PDB entry 7N3M | X-ray diffraction, 1.70 A resolution | chain AAA

# Chain AAA
Molecule: Cholesterol 24-hydroxylase
Organism: Homo sapiens
Notes: EC 1.14.14.25
UniProtKB: Q9Y6A2 (CP46A_HUMAN); residue numbers follow UniProt; this construct covers 28-494
Amino-acid sequence (474 residues; numbered 21 to 494; the number before each row is that of its first residue):
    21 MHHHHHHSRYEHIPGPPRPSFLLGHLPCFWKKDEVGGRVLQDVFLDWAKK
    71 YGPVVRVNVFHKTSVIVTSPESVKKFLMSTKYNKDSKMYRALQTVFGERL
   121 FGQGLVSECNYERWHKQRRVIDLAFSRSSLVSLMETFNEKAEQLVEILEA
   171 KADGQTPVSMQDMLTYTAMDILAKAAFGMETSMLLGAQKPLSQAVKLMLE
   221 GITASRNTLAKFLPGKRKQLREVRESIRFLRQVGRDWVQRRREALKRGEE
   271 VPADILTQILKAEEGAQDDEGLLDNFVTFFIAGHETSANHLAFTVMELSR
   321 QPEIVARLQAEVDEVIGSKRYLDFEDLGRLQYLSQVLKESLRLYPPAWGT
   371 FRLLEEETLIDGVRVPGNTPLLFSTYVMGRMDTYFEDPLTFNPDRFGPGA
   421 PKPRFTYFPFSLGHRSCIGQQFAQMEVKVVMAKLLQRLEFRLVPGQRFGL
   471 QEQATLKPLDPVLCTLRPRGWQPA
Disordered / not traced: 21-27, 38-56, 228-235, 492-494
Sequence notes: initiating methionine (21); expression tag (22-27)
Swiss-Prot annotation at these positions:
  - binding site (heme): Cys-437
Ion coordination: heme Fe: Cys-437 (together with 05D)
Small-molecule neighbours:
  - 05D (N,N-dimethyl-1-[4-(4-methyl-1H-pyrazol-1-yl)pyridin-3-yl]piperidine-4-carboxamide): Phe-80, Met-108, Tyr-109, Leu-112, Phe-121, Val-126, Leu-219, Ile-222, Arg-226, Ile-301, Ala-302, Glu-305, Thr-306, Ala-367, Gly-369, Thr-370, Phe-371, Cys-437, Ala-474, Thr-475
  - heme (HEM): Lys-104, Tyr-109, Leu-125, Val-126, Trp-134, Arg-138, Phe-145, Leu-192, Ile-275, Thr-298, Phe-299, Ala-302, Gly-303, Thr-306, Ser-307, His-310, Pro-366, Ala-367, Gly-369, Thr-370, Arg-372, Pro-429, Phe-430, Ser-431, Arg-435, Ser-436, Cys-437, Ile-438, Gly-439, Phe-442, Ala-443, Glu-446

# Overview
Chain AAA binds heme and compound 05D. UniProt lists heme-binding residue Cys-437.
Chain AAA is Cholesterol 24-hydroxylase (Homo sapiens); the structure, Co-complex CYP46A1 with 0431 (compound
17), was determined by X-ray diffraction, deposited together with 7N3L.
